Entry 6R21 (electron microscopy, 3.33 A resolution); this record covers chains C and P of the 30 polymer chains in the assembly.

[Chain C]
Name: Portal protein
Source organism: Enterobacteria phage T7
UniProtKB: P03728 (PORTL_BPT7); residue numbers follow UniProt; this construct covers 1-536
Sequence (536 residues; row label = number of the first residue in the row):
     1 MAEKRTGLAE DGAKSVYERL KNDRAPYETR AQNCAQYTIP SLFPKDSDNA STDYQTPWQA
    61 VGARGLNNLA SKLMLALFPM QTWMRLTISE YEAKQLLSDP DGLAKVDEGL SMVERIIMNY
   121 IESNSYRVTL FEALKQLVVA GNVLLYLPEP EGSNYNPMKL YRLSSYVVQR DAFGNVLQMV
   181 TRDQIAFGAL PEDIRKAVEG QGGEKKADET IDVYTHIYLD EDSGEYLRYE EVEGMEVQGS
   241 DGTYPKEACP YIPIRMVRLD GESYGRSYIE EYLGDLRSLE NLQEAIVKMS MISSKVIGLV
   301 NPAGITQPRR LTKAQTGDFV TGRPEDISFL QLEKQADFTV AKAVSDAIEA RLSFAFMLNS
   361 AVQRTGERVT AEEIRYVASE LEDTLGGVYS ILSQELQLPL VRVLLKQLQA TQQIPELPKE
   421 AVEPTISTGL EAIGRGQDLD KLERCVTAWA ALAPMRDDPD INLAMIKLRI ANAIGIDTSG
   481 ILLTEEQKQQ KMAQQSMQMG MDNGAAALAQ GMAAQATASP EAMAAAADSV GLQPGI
Unresolved in the structure: 1-2, 486-536

[Chain P]
Name: Tail tubular protein gp11
Source organism: Enterobacteria phage T7
UniProtKB: P03746 (TUBE1_BPT7); numbering as in UniProt (aligned over 1-196)
Sequence (231 residues; numbered -34 to 196; the number before each row is that of its first residue; numbers below 1 keep their minus sign (Met-34 is residue -34)):
   -34 MRGSHHHHHH GMASMTGGNN MGRDLYDDDD KDPSSMRSYD MNVETAAELS AVNDILASIG
    26 EPPVSTLEGD ANADAANARR ILNKINRQIQ SRGWTFNIEE GITLLPDVYS NLIVYSDDYL
    86 SLMSTSGQSI YVNRGGYVYD RTSQSDRFDS GITVNIIRLR DYDEMPECFR YWIVTKASRQ
   146 FNNRFFGAPE VEGVLQEEED EARRLCMEYE MDYGGYNMLD GDAFTSGLLT R
Unresolved in the structure: -34 to 5
Disulfide bonds: Cys133-Cys171
Construct notes: initiating methionine (-34); expression tag (-33 to 0)

[Chain C / chain P interface]
Contacting residue pairs (24):
  Val296(C) with Met183(P), hydrophobic
  Val300(C) with Met176(P), hydrophobic
  Pro302(C) with Arg168(P), hydrogen bond (backbone-side chain); Arg169(P); Met172(P)
  Ala303(C) with Arg168(P)
  Gly304(C) with Arg168(P), hydrogen bond (backbone-side chain)
  Gln307(C) with Gly58(P); Trp59(P); Met172(P), hydrogen bond; Glu175(P), hydrogen bond
  Pro308(C) with Met176(P); Tyr181(P)
  Arg309(C) with Gly58(P); Thr60(P); Ile63(P); Tyr181(P)
  Thr312(C) with Tyr181(P); Asp187(P); Ala188(P)
  Lys313(C) with Glu65(P), salt bridge
  Gln315(C) with Ala188(P)
  Thr316(C) with Phe189(P)
  Phe329(C) with Met183(P), hydrophobic
Also at the interface, not in a pair above, chain C (17 interface residues in all): Gly298, Ile305, Thr306, Arg310
Also at the interface, not in a pair above, chain P (18 interface residues in all): Arg57, Glu173, Asn182

[Overview]
17 residues of chain C and 18 residues of chain P are in contact, with 4 hydrogen bonds and 1 salt bridge.
Among the polar pairs are Lys313(C)-Glu65(P), Pro302(C)-Arg168(P) and Gly304(C)-Arg168(P).
Here chain C is Portal protein and chain P is Tail tubular protein gp11, both from Enterobacteria phage T7.
Entry 6R21 (Cryo-EM structure of T7 bacteriophage fiberless tail complex) was determined by electron
microscopy, deposited together with 6QWP, 6QX5 and 6QXM.
